Entry 5C2J (X-ray diffraction, 2.50 A resolution); this record covers chains A and B.

# Chain A
Molecule: Rac GTPase-activating protein 1
Source organism: Homo sapiens
Notes: fragment: GAP domain
Reference sequence: Q9H0H5 (RGAP1_HUMAN); residue numbers follow UniProt; this construct covers 346-546
Chain sequence (208 residues; row label = number of the first residue in the row):
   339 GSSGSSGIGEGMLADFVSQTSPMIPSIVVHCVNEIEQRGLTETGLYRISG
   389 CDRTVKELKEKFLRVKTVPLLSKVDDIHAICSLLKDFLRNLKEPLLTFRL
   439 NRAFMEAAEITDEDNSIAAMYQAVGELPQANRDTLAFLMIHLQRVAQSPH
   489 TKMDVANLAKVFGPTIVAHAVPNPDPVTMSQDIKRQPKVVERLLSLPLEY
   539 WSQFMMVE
Not modelled in the structure: 339-345
Construct notes: expression tag (339-345)

# Chain B
Molecule: Cell division control protein 42 homolog
Source organism: Mus musculus
Reference sequence: P60766 (CDC42_MOUSE); numbering as in UniProt (aligned over 1-191)
Chain sequence (198 residues; each row starts with the number of its first residue; numbers below 1 keep their minus sign (Gly-6 is residue -6)):
    -6 GSSGSSGMQTIKCVVVGDGAVGKTCLLISYTTNKFPSEYVPTVFDNYAVT
    44 VMIGGEPYTLGLFDTAGQEDYDRLRPLSYPQTDVFLVCFSVVSPSSFENV
    94 KEKWVPEITHHCPKTPFLLVGTQIDLRDDPSTIEKLAKNKQKPITPETAE
   144 KLARDLKAVKYVECSALTQKGLKNVFDEAILAALEPPEPKKSRRCVLL
Not modelled in the structure: -6 to 0
Construct notes: expression tag (-6 to 0)
Disulfide bonds: Cys105-Cys188
Metal / ion sites: Mg2+: Thr17, Thr35 (together with GDP)
Small-molecule neighbours:
  - aluminium fluoride (AF3): Gly10, Asp11, Gly12, Ala13, Lys16, Thr17, Pro34, Thr35, Thr58, Ala59, Gly60, Gln61
  - GDP (guanosine-5'-diphosphate): Asp11, Gly12, Ala13, Val14, Gly15, Lys16, Thr17, Cys18, Phe28, Pro29, Tyr32, Val33, Thr35, Gln116, Asp118, Leu119, Ser158, Ala159, Leu160
UniProt features mapped onto this chain:
  - motif: Tyr32 to Tyr40 (Effector region)
  - binding site (GTP): Gly10 to Thr17, Asp57 to Gln61, Thr115 to Asp118
  - modified residue: Tyr64 (Phosphotyrosine), Cys188 (Cysteine methyl ester)
  - lipidation: Cys188 (S-geranylgeranyl cysteine)
  - mutagenesis: Gly12 (G12V: No effect on filopodia formation), Thr17 (T17N: Constitutively inactivated. Abolishes interaction with PARD6 and DOCK11. Inhibits filopodia formation), Gln61 (Q61L: Constitutively activated. Enhances interaction with DOCK11)

# Interface between chain A and chain B
Pairs across the interface (39):
  Thr381(A) - Tyr32(B)
  Gly382(A) - Tyr32(B)
  Arg385(A) - Gly12(B)
  Arg385(A) - Tyr32(B)
  Arg385(A) - Val33(B)
  Arg385(A) - Pro34(B)
  Arg385(A) - Gln61(B)  hydrogen bond (backbone-side chain)
  Ile386(A) - Ala13(B)  hydrophobic
  Ser387(A) - Asp11(B)
  Ser387(A) - Glu62(B)  hydrogen bond
  Gly388(A) - Asn92(B)  hydrogen bond (backbone-side chain)
  Cys389(A) - Glu91(B)
  Cys389(A) - Asn92(B)
  Asp390(A) - Asn92(B)  hydrogen bond (backbone-side chain)
  Asp390(A) - Glu95(B)
  Arg391(A) - Glu91(B)  salt bridge
  Arg391(A) - Glu95(B)
  Asp413(A) - Asn132(B)  hydrogen bond
  Ser420(A) - Glu62(B)
  Lys423(A) - Glu62(B)  salt bridge
  Lys423(A) - Asp63(B)  salt bridge
  Arg427(A) - Glu62(B)
  Arg427(A) - Asp63(B)  salt bridge
  Lys490(A) - Tyr32(B)
  Asn495(A) - Tyr32(B)  hydrogen bond (side chain-backbone)
  Asn495(A) - Val33(B)
  Asn495(A) - Pro34(B)
  Lys498(A) - Val33(B)
  Lys498(A) - Pro34(B)
  Lys498(A) - Tyr64(B)  hydrogen bond (backbone-side chain)
  Val499(A) - Asp63(B)
  Pro502(A) - Asp63(B)
  Pro502(A) - Tyr64(B)
  Thr503(A) - Asp63(B)  hydrogen bond
  Pro510(A) - Arg66(B)  hydrogen bond (backbone-side chain)
  Asn511(A) - Arg66(B)
  Pro512(A) - Arg66(B)
  Met517(A) - Arg66(B)
  Ile521(A) - Tyr64(B)  hydrophobic
Also at the interface, not in a pair above, chain A (30 interface residues in all): Tyr384, Asp414, Thr489, Met491, Pro514, Ser518
Also at the interface, not in a pair above, chain B (21 interface residues in all): Val36, Gly60, Leu67, Leu70, Ser88, Lys96

# Overview
The interface between chain A and chain B involves 30 residues on one side and 21 on the other, with 9
hydrogen bonds and 4 salt bridges. Polar pairs include Arg391(A)-Glu91(B), Lys423(A)-Glu62(B) and
Lys423(A)-Asp63(B). Ligands of chain B: GDP and aluminium fluoride.
Here chain A is Rac GTPase-activating protein 1 (Homo sapiens) and chain B is Cell division control protein 42
homolog (Mus musculus). Entry 5C2J (Complex structure of the GAP domain of MgcRacGAP and Cdc42) was determined
by X-ray diffraction (same publication as 5C2K, 3WPQ and 3WPS).
